PDB entry 9G23 | electron microscopy, 3.40 A resolution | chains A and F of the 17 polymer chains in the assembly

Chain A:
Name: DNA-directed RNA polymerase I subunit RPA190
Source organism: Saccharomyces cerevisiae
Notes: EC 2.7.7.6
UniProtKB: P10964 (RPA1_YEAST); residues 1-1664 here = UniProt positions 1-1664
Sequence (1664 residues; numbered 1 to 1664; the number before each row is that of its first residue):
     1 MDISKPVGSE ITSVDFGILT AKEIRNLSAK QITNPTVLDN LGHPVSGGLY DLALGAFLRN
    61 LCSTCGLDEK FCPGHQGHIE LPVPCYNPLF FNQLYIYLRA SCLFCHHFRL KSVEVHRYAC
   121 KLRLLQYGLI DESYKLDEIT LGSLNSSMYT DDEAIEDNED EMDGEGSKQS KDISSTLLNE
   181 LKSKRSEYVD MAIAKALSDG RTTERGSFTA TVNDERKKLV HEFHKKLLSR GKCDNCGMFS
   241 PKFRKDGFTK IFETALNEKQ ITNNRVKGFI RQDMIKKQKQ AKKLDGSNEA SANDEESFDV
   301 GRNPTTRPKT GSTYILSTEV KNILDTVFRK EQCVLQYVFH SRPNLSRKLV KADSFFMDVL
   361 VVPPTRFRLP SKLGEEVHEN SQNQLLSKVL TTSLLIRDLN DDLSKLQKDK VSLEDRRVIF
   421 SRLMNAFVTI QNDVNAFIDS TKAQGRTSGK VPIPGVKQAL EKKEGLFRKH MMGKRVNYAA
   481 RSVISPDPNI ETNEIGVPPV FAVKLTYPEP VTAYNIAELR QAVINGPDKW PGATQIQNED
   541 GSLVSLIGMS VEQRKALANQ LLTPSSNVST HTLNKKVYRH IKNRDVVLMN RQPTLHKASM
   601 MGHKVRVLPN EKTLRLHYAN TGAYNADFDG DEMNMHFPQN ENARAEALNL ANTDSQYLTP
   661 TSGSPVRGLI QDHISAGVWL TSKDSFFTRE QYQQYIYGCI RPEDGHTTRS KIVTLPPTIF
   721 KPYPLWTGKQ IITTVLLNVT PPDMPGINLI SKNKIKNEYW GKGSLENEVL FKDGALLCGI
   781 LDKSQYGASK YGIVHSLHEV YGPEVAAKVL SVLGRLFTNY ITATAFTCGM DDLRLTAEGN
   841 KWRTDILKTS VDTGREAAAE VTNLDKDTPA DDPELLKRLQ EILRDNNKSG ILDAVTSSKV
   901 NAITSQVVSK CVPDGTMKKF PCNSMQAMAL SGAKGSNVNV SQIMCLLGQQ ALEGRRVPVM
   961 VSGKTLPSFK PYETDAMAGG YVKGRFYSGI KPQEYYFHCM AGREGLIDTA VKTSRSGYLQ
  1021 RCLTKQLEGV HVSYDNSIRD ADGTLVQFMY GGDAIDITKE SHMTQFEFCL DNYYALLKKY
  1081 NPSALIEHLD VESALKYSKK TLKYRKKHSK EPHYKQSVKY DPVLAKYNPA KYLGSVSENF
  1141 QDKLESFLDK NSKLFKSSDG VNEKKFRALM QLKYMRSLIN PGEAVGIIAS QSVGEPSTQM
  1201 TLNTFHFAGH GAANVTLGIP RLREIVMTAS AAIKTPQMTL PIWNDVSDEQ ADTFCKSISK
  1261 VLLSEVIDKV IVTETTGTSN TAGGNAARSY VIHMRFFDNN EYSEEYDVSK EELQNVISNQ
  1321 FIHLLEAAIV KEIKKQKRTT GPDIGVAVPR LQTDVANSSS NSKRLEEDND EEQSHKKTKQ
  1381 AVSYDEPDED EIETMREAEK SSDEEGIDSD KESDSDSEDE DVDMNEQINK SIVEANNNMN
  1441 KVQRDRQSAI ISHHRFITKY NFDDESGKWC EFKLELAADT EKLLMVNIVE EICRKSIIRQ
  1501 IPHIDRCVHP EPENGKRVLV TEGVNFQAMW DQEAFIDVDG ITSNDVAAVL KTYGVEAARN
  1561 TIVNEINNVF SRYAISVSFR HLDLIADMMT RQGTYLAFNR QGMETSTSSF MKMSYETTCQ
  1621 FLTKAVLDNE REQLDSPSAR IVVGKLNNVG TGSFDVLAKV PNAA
Not modelled in the structure: 142-174, 269-311, 1154-1159, 1278-1286, 1339-1432, 1664
Metal / ion sites: Zn2+ site 1: Cys62, Cys65, Cys72, His75; Zn2+ site 2: Cys102, Cys105, Cys233, Cys236; Mg2+: Asp627, Asp629, Asp631
Residues lining bound ligands: AMP-CPP (APC; diphosphomethylphosphonic acid adenosyl ester): Arg591, Pro593, Asn625, Asp627, Asp631, Lys934, Thr1013
Swiss-Prot annotation at these positions:
  - region: Pro992 to Glu1004 (Bridging helix)
  - binding site (Zn(2+)): Cys62, Cys65, Cys72, His75, Cys102, Cys105, Cys233, Cys236
  - binding site (Mg(2+)): Asp627, Asp629, Asp631
  - modified residue (Phosphoserine): Ser889, Ser1636
From the paper describing this entry:
  - binding site for AMP-CPP: Pro593, Thr1013
  - specificity-determining residues: Pro593 (proposed by the authors, not directly observed)

Chain F:
Name: DNA-directed RNA polymerases I, II, and III subunit RPABC2
Source organism: Saccharomyces cerevisiae
UniProtKB: P20435 (RPAB2_YEAST); residues 1-155 here = UniProt positions 1-155
Sequence (155 residues; each row starts with the number of its first residue):
     1 MSDYEEAFND GNENFEDFDV EHFSDEETYE EKPQFKDGET TDANGKTIVT GGNGPEDFQQ
    61 HEQIRRKTLK EKAIPKDQRA TTPYMTKYER ARILGTRALQ ISMNAPVFVD LEGETDPLRI
   121 AMKELAEKKI PLVIRRYLPD GSFEDWSVEE LIVDL
Not modelled in the structure: 1-53, 155
Swiss-Prot annotation at these positions:
  - region: Leu111 to Leu132 (Leucine-zipper)
  - modified residue: Ser24 (Phosphoserine)

How chain A and chain F interact:
Pairs across the interface (77):
  Ile3(A) - Met103(F)  hydrophobic
  Pro510(A) - Ser102(F)
  Thr512(A) - Ser102(F)
  Thr512(A) - Asn104(F)
  Tyr514(A) - Ile101(F)  hydrogen bond (side chain-backbone)
  Tyr514(A) - Ser102(F)
  Tyr514(A) - Glu114(F)
  Tyr514(A) - Thr115(F)
  Tyr514(A) - Pro117(F)
  Asn515(A) - Thr115(F)
  Glu518(A) - Thr115(F)
  Asn574(A) - Ser102(F)
  Asn574(A) - Met103(F)
  Arg584(A) - Asp116(F)  salt bridge
  Glu641(A) - Gly95(F)
  Glu641(A) - Ala98(F)
  Glu641(A) - Leu99(F)
  Asn642(A) - Leu99(F)
  Arg644(A) - Asp116(F)  salt bridge
  Ala645(A) - Gly95(F)
  Ala645(A) - Leu118(F)  hydrophobic
  Leu648(A) - Leu118(F)  hydrophobic
  Asn649(A) - Arg90(F)
  Asn649(A) - Leu94(F)
  Leu650(A) - Lys87(F)
  Leu650(A) - Tyr88(F)  hydrophobic
  Leu650(A) - Ala91(F)  hydrophobic
  Ser1033(A) - Pro139(F)
  Tyr1034(A) - Thr81(F)
  Tyr1034(A) - Glu89(F)  hydrogen bond
  Tyr1034(A) - Arg136(F)
  Tyr1034(A) - Tyr137(F)
  Asp1035(A) - Leu138(F)
  Asp1035(A) - Pro139(F)
  Arg1039(A) - Pro139(F)
  Leu1085(A) - Tyr84(F)
  His1088(A) - Pro83(F)
  His1088(A) - Ile152(F)
  Leu1089(A) - Tyr84(F)
  Asn1128(A) - Ala80(F)
  Ala1130(A) - Thr82(F)
  Ala1130(A) - Pro83(F)
  Ala1130(A) - Tyr84(F)
  Lys1131(A) - Ala80(F)
  Lys1131(A) - Thr81(F)
  Lys1131(A) - Pro83(F)
  Met1175(A) - Tyr84(F)  hydrogen bond
  Arg1176(A) - Tyr84(F)
  Arg1176(A) - Asp154(F)  hydrogen bond (side chain-backbone)
  Asn1180(A) - Thr86(F)
  Asn1180(A) - Lys87(F)
  Pro1181(A) - Thr86(F)
  Pro1181(A) - Tyr88(F)
  Gly1182(A) - Tyr88(F)
  Glu1183(A) - Lys87(F)  salt bridge
  Glu1183(A) - Tyr88(F)  hydrogen bond
  Leu1646(A) - Arg92(F)
  Gly1650(A) - Tyr88(F)
  Thr1651(A) - Tyr88(F)
  Thr1651(A) - Arg92(F)  hydrogen bond (backbone-side chain)
  Gly1652(A) - Arg92(F)
  Phe1654(A) - Tyr88(F)
  Phe1654(A) - Glu89(F)
  Phe1654(A) - Arg92(F)  hydrogen bond (backbone-side chain)
  Phe1654(A) - Arg135(F)
  Asp1655(A) - Ile134(F)
  Asp1655(A) - Arg135(F)  hydrogen bond (backbone-backbone)
  Asp1655(A) - Tyr137(F)
  Val1656(A) - Arg92(F)
  Val1656(A) - Leu132(F)  hydrophobic
  Val1656(A) - Val133(F)
  Leu1657(A) - Leu132(F)
  Leu1657(A) - Val133(F)  hydrogen bond (backbone-backbone)
  Leu1657(A) - Arg135(F)
  Ala1658(A) - Pro131(F)
  Lys1659(A) - Pro131(F)  hydrogen bond (backbone-backbone)
  Lys1659(A) - Val133(F)
Also at the interface, not in a pair above, chain A (46 interface residues in all): Glu509, Lys576, Glu646, Leu1172, Ser1653
Also at the interface, not in a pair above, chain F (42 interface residues in all): Ile93, Thr96, Leu111, Arg119, Ile120, Glu150

Overview:
46 residues of chain A and 42 residues of chain F are in contact; the contacts include 10 hydrogen bonds and 3
salt bridges. Polar pairs include Arg584(A)-Asp116(F), Arg644(A)-Asp116(F) and Glu1183(A)-Lys87(F). Ligands of
chain A: AMP-CPP. The paper reports a binding site for AMP-CPP at Pro593(A) and Thr1013(A); the specificity
determinant Pro593(A).
Chain A is DNA-directed RNA polymerase I subunit RPA190 and chain F is DNA-directed RNA polymerases I, II, and
III subunit RPABC2, both from Saccharomyces cerevisiae; the structure, Yeast RNA polymerase I elongation
complex stalled by an apurinic site bound to nucleotide analog AMPCPP ..., was determined by electron
microscopy (same publication as 9G1V, 9G1X, 9G24, 9G26, 9G27, 9G29, 9G2B and 9G2C).
